Entry 7TEB (electron microscopy, 4.23 A resolution (low resolution: residue-level contacts below are approximate; hydrogen-bond / salt-bridge calls are withheld)); this record covers chains C and D of the 8 polymer chains in the assembly.

# Chain C
Molecule: Glutamate receptor ionotropic, NMDA 1
Source organism: Rattus norvegicus
Reference sequence: P35439 (NMDZ1_RAT), isoform P35439-7; residues 1-859 here = UniProt positions 1-859
Sequence (862 residues; each row starts with the number of its first residue):
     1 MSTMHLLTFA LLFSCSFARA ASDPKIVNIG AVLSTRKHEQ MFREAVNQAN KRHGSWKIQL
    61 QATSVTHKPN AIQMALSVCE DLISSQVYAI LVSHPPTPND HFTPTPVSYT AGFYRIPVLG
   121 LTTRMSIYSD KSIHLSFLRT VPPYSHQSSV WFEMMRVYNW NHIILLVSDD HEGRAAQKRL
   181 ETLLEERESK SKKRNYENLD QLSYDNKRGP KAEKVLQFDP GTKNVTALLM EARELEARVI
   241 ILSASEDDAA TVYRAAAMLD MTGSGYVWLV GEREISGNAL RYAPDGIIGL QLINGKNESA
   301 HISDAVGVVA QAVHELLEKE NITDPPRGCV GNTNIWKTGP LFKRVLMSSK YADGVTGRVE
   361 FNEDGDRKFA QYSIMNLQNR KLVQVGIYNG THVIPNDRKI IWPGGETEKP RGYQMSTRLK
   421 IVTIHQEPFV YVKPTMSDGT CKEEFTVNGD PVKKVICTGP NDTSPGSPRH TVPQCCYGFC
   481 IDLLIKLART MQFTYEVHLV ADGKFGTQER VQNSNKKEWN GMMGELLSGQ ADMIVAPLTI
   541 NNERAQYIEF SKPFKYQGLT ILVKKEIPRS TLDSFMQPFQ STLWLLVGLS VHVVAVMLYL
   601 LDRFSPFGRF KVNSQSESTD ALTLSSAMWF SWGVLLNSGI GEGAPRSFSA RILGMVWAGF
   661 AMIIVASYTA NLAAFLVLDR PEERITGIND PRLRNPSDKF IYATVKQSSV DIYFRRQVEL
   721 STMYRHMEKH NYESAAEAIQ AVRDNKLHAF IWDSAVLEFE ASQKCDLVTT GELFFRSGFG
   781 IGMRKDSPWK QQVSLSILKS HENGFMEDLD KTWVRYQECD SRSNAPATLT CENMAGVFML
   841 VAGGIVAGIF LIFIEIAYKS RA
Unresolved in the structure: 1-26, 53-57, 95-102, 189-210, 606-622
Disulfides: Cys441-Cys475, Cys457-Cys476, Cys765-Cys819
Construct notes: conflict Ser22 (Cys in P35439), Gln61 (Asn in P35439), Asp260 (Asn in P35439), Gln371 (Asn in P35439), Gln492 (Asn in P35439), Gln512 (Asn in P35439), Gln615 (Glu in P35439), Ser616 (Glu in P35439), Ser618 (Glu in P35439), Thr619 (Glu in P35439), Gln792 (Asn in P35439), Cys831 (Phe in P35439); expression tag (860-862)

# Chain D
Molecule: Glutamate receptor ionotropic, NMDA 2B
Source organism: Rattus norvegicus
Reference sequence: Q00960 (NMDE2_RAT); residues 27-852 here = UniProt positions 27-852
Sequence (883 residues; each row starts with the number of its first residue; numbers below 1 keep their minus sign (Met-30 is residue -30)):
   -30 MGTMRLFLLA VLFLFSFARA TGWSHPQFEK GGGSGGGSGG SAWSHPQFEK GALVPRGRSQ
    30 KSPPSIGIAV ILVGTSDEVA IKDAHEKDDF HHLSVVPRVE LVAMNETDPK SIITRICDLM
    90 SDRKIQGVVF ADDTDQEAIA QILDFISAQT LTPILGIHGG SSMIMADKDE SSMFFQFGPS
   150 IEQQASVMLN IMEEYDWYIF SIVTTYFPGY QDFVNKIRST IENSFVGWEL EEVLLLDMSL
   210 DDGDSKIQNQ LKKLQSPIIL LYCTKEEATY IFEVANSVGL TGYGYTWIVP SLVAGDTDTV
   270 PSEFPTGLIS VSYDEWDYGL PARVRDGIAI ITTAASDMLS EHSFIPEPKS SCYNTHEKRI
   330 YQSNMLNRYL INVTFEGRDL SFSEDGYQMH PKLVIILLNK ERKWERVGKW KDKSLQMKYY
   390 VWPRMCPETE EQEDDHLSIV TLEEAPFVIV ESVDPLSGTC MRNTVPCQKR IISENKTDEE
   450 PGYIKKCCKG FCIDILKKIS KSVKFTYDLY LVTNGKHGKK INGTWNGMIG EVVMKRAYMA
   510 VGSLTINEER SEVVDFSVPF IETGISVMVS RSNGTVSPSA FLEPFSACVW VMMFVMLLIV
   570 SAVAVFVFEY FSPVGYNRSL ADGREPGGPS VTIGKAIWLL WGLVFNNSVP VQNPKGTTSK
   630 IMVSVWAFFA VIFLASYTAN LAAFMIQEEY VDQVSGLSDK KFQRPNDFSP PFRFGTVPNG
   690 STERNIRNNY AEMHAYMGKF NQRGVDDALL SLKTGKLDAF IYDAAVLNYM AGRDEGCKLV
   750 TIGSGKVFAS TGYGIAIQKD SGWKRQVDLA ILQLFGDGEM EELEALWLTG ICHNEKNEVM
   810 SSQLDIDNMA GVFYMLGAAM ALSLITFISE HLFYWQFRHS FMG
Unresolved in the structure: -30 to 33, 395-402, 580-599, 846-852
Disulfides: Cys429-Cys456, Cys436-Cys457, Cys746-Cys801
Construct notes: expression tag (-30 to 26); conflict Asp348 (Asn in Q00960), Cys557 (Asp in Q00960), Ser588 (Cys in Q00960), Val600 (Phe in Q00960), Ser838 (Cys in Q00960), Ser849 (Cys in Q00960)
Curated features (UniProtKB/Swiss-Prot):
  - region: Lys604 to Pro623 (Pore-forming)
  - binding site (Zn(2+)): His127, Glu284
  - binding site (L-glutamate): Thr514, Arg519, Ser690, Thr691, Asp732
  - site: Asn615 (Functional determinant of NMDA receptors)
  - glycosylation (N-linked (GlcNAc...) asparagine): Asn74, Asn341, Asn444, Asn491, Asn542, Asn688
  - mutagenesis: His60 (H60A: Normal zinc binding), His127 (H127A: Reduced zinc binding), Asp283 (D283A: Slightly reduced zinc binding), Glu284 (E284A: Reduced zinc binding), His311 (H311A: Normal zinc binding), His359 (H359A: Normal zinc binding)
From the paper describing this entry:
  - allosteric site: Tyr282 (from molecular simulation)

# Chain C / chain D interface
Residue-residue contacts (93):
  Asn70(C) with Tyr322(D)
  Ile72(C) with Gln118(D); Cys321(D)
  Gln73(C) with Cys321(D); Tyr322(D)
  Ala75(C) with Phe114(D)
  Leu76(C) with Ile82(D)
  Cys79(C) with Lys79(D)
  Pro106(C) with Phe114(D)
  Tyr109(C) with Ile111(D); Phe114(D)
  Phe113(C) with Pro78(D); Ala107(D); Ile111(D)
  Tyr114(C) with Asp77(D)
  Lys131(C) with Tyr175(D); Asp206(D)
  Ser132(C) with Met134(D); Asp136(D)
  Ile133(C) with Gln110(D)
  Cys329(C) with Asp77(D)
  Val330(C) with Asp77(D); Lys79(D); Ser80(D)
  Asn332(C) with Thr76(D); Asp77(D)
  Thr333(C) with Thr76(D)
  Arg344(C) with Ser208(D); Leu209(D)
  Arg510(C) with Ser188(D); Asn192(D)
  Asn513(C) with Lys185(D)
  Asn515(C) with Asn184(D); Ser188(D)
  Lys517(C) with Glu191(D)
  Phe579(C) with Gln812(D)
  Ser581(C) with Leu813(D)
  Thr582(C) with Gln812(D); Leu813(D); Ile815(D)
  Met597(C) with Ser832(D); Leu833(D)
  Leu601(C) with Ser832(D)
  Phe604(C) with Phe836(D)
  Phe630(C) with Trp607(D); Val618(D)
  Gly633(C) with Asn616(D)
  Val634(C) with Asn616(D)
  Asn637(C) with Asn615(D)
  Gly639(C) with Ser617(D)
  Ile640(C) with Pro619(D)
  Glu642(C) with Pro619(D)
  Ala644(C) with Trp607(D)
  Phe648(C) with Glu839(D)
  Ser649(C) with Ser832(D); Thr835(D)
  Arg651(C) with Gly603(D); Trp607(D)
  Leu653(C) with Ala828(D)
  Met655(C) with Trp607(D); Trp610(D)
  Val656(C) with Ala828(D)
  Gly659(C) with Phe614(D)
  Met662(C) with Phe614(D); Leu643(D)
  Ile663(C) with Tyr646(D)
  Ala666(C) with Thr647(D); Leu650(D)
  Ser667(C) with Leu650(D)
  Thr669(C) with Thr647(D)
  Ala670(C) with Leu650(D); Met654(D)
  Asn671(C) with Met654(D); Gln812(D); Ile815(D)
  Ala674(C) with Met654(D); Ile655(D)
  Phe675(C) with Met809(D)
  Val677(C) with Ile655(D)
  Leu678(C) with Glu807(D); Val808(D); Met809(D)
  Glu682(C) with Glu744(D)
  Glu683(C) with Cys801(D); Lys805(D)
  Asp690(C) with Ile800(D)
  Pro691(C) with Arg742(D); Thr798(D); Gly799(D)
  Arg692(C) with Ile800(D)
  Lys699(C) with Glu744(D)
  Ser721(C) with Met430(D)
  Thr722(C) with Arg431(D)
Interface residues without a listed pair, chain C (74 interface residues in all): Ala71, Gly331, Ser514, Ser605, Leu635, Gly654, Ala658, Phe660, Pro681, Arg694, Asn695, Arg725
Interface residues without a listed pair, chain D (73 interface residues in all): Glu106, Asp423, Lys604, Ile606, Ala651, Ala794, Ser810, Ser811, Met818, Val821, Phe822, Met829, Phe842

# In short
74 residues of chain C face 73 of chain D across their interface. UniProt lists Zn2+-binding residues
His127(D) and Glu284(D), 5 L-glutamate-binding residues and 6 mutagenesis sites on chain D. The paper reports
an allosteric site at Tyr282(D).
Chain C is Glutamate receptor ionotropic, NMDA 1 and chain D is Glutamate receptor ionotropic, NMDA 2B, both
from Rattus norvegicus; the structure, Cryo-EM structure of GluN1b-2B NMDAR complexed to Fab2
non-active1-like, was determined by electron microscopy together with 7TE4, 7TE9 and 7TEE from the same study.
